Entry 4EJF (X-ray diffraction, 2.65 A resolution); this record covers chains E and F of the 8 polymer chains in the assembly.

== Chain E (and F) ==
Protein: phage-derived peptide 419
Notes: chain F of this document is another copy of the same molecule, construct and numbering; everything in this record applies to it too
Amino-acid sequence (18 residues; each row starts with the number of its first residue):
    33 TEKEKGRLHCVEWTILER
Unresolved in the structure: 33-38 (chain F: 33-38, 50)

== How chain E and chain F interact ==
Inter-chain disulfides: Cys42(E)-Cys42(F)
Pairs across the interface (25; chain E residue first):
  Arg39(E) - Thr46(F)
  Arg39(E) - Ile47(F)
  Arg39(E) - Leu48(F)  hydrogen bond (backbone-backbone)
  Leu40(E) - Trp45(F)  hydrophobic
  Leu40(E) - Thr46(F)
  His41(E) - Trp45(F)
  His41(E) - Thr46(F)  hydrogen bond (backbone-backbone)
  His41(E) - Leu48(F)
  Cys42(E) - Cys42(F)  disulfide
  Cys42(E) - Glu44(F)
  Cys42(E) - Trp45(F)
  Val43(E) - Cys42(F)
  Val43(E) - Glu44(F)  hydrogen bond (backbone-backbone)
  Val43(E) - Thr46(F)
  Glu44(E) - Cys42(F)  hydrogen bond (backbone-side chain)
  Glu44(E) - Val43(F)  hydrogen bond (backbone-backbone)
  Glu44(E) - Glu44(F)
  Trp45(E) - His41(F)
  Trp45(E) - Cys42(F)
  Thr46(E) - Leu40(F)
  Thr46(E) - His41(F)  hydrogen bond (backbone-backbone)
  Thr46(E) - Val43(F)
  Ile47(E) - Arg39(F)
  Leu48(E) - Arg39(F)  hydrogen bond (backbone-backbone)
  Leu48(E) - His41(F)
Other interface residues (no listed pair), chain F (11 interface residues in all): Glu49

== In short ==
10 residues of chain E and 11 residues of chain F are in contact; the contacts include 1 disulfide bond and 7
hydrogen bonds. Among the polar pairs are Glu44(E)-Cys42(F), Arg39(E)-Leu48(F) and His41(E)-Thr46(F).
Chain E and chain F are both phage-derived peptide 419; the structure, Allosteric peptides that bind to a
caspase zymogen and mediate caspase tetramerization, was determined by X-ray diffraction.
